Entry 7PEY (electron microscopy, 4.50 A resolution (low resolution: residue-level contacts below are approximate; hydrogen-bond / salt-bridge calls are withheld)); this record covers chains N and I of the 10 polymer chains in the assembly.

Chain N:
Molecule: Histone H2B type 1-K
Organism: Homo sapiens
UniProt: O60814 (H2B1K_HUMAN); residues 0-125 here correspond to UniProt positions 1-126 (UniProt number = residue number + 1)
Amino-acid sequence (126 residues; each row starts with the number of its first residue; numbering starts at 0):
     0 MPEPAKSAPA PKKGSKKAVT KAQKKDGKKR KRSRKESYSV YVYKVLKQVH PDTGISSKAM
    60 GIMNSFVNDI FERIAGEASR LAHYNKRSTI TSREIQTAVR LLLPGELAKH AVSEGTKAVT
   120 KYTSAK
Disordered / not traced: 0-29, 125

Chain I:
Molecule: 171-nt DNA strand
Organism: synthetic construct
Sequence (171 nucleotides; each row starts with the number of its first residue):
   352 GAGCATCCGG ATCCCCTGGA GAATCCCGGT GCCGAGGCCG CTCAATTGGT CGTAGACAGC
   412 TCTAGCACCG CTTAAACGCA CGTACGCGCT GTCCCCCGCG TTTTAACCGC CAAGGGGATT
   472 ACTCCCTAGT CTCCAGGCAC GTGTCACATA TATACATCCT GTTCCAGTGC C

Interface between chain N and chain I:
Contacting residue pairs (20; chain N residue first):
  Arg31(N) - DT470(I)
  Arg31(N) - DT471(I)
  Ser32(N) - DT471(I)
  Arg33(N) - DC392(I)
  Arg33(N) - DT393(I)
  Arg33(N) - DC394(I)
  Glu35(N) - DA395(I)
  Tyr42(N) - DG387(I)
  Gly53(N) - DG387(I)
  Ile54(N) - DA386(I)
  Ile54(N) - DG387(I)
  Ser55(N) - DA386(I)
  Ser56(N) - DA386(I)
  Lys85(N) - DG406(I)
  Arg86(N) - DG406(I)
  Arg86(N) - DA407(I)
  Ser87(N) - DA405(I)
  Ser87(N) - DG406(I)
  Thr88(N) - DA405(I)
  Thr88(N) - DG406(I)
Other interface residues (no listed pair), chain N (14 interface residues in all): Lys30
Other interface residues (no listed pair), chain I (12 interface residues in all): DG391

Overview:
Chain N and chain I form an interface of 14 and 12 residues respectively.
Chain N is Histone H2B type 1-K (Homo sapiens) and chain I is a 171-nt DNA strand (synthetic construct); the
structure, Nucleosome 3 of the 4x177 nucleosome array containing H1, was determined by electron microscopy
(same publication as 7PET, 7PEU, 7PEV, 7PEW, 7PEX, 7PEZ and 16 further entries).
